7CEB - chains B and D of the 4 polymer chains in the assembly; structure by X-ray diffraction, 2.89 A resolution.

== Chain B ==
Name: Integrin beta-1
Organism: Homo sapiens
Reference sequence: P05556 (ITB1_HUMAN); residues 1-445 here correspond to UniProt positions 21-465 (UniProt number = residue number + 20)
Sequence (454 residues; numbered 1 to 454; the number before each row is that of its first residue):
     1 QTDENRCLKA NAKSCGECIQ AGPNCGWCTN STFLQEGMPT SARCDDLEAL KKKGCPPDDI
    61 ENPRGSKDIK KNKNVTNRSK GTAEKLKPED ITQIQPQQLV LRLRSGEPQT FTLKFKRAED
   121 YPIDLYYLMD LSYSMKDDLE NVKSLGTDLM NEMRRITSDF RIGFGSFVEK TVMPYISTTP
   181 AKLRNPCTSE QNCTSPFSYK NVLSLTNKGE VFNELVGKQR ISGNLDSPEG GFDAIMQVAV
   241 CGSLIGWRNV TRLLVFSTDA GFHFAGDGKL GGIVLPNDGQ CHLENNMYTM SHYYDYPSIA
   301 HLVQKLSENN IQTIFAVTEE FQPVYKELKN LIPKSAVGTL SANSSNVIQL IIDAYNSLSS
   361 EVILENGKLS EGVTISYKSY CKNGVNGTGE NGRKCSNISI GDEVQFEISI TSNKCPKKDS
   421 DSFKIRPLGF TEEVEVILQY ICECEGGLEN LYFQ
Not modelled in the structure: 1-60, 78-85, 443-454
Disulfides: Cys187-Cys193, Cys241-Cys281, Cys381-Cys395, Cys415-Cys442
Covalent attachments: N-acetylglucosamine (NAG) linked to Asn192, Asn249, Asn343, Asn386
Construct notes: expression tag (446-454)
Ion coordination: Mg2+: Asp130, Ser132, Ser134, Glu229, Asp259; Ca2+: Glu169, Asn224, Asp226, Pro228
What the authors report for this chain:
  - conformationally variable residues (side-chain flip): Asp137, Ala342
  - post-translational modification sites: Asn343

== Chain D ==
Name: TS2/16 vl-sarah(s37c)
Organism: Mus musculus
Sequence (164 residues; each row starts with the number of its first residue; numbers below 1 keep their minus sign (Gly-3 is residue -3)):
    -3 GSHMQIVVTQ RPTTMAASPG DKIIITCSVS SIIS
   30A S
    31 NYLHWYSQKP GFSPKLLIYR TSNLASGVPP RFSGSGSGTS YSLTIGTMEA EDVATYYCQQ
    91 GSDIPLTFGD GTKLDLKRGS DYEFLKSWTV EDLQKRLLAL DPMMEQEIEE IRQKYQCKRQ
   151 PILDAIEAK
Not modelled in the structure: -3 to 0, 108-111, 150-159
Disulfides: Cys23-Cys88

== How chain B and chain D interact ==
Pairs across the interface (31; chain B residue first):
  Arg161(B) with Ile2(D); Ile28(D), hydrogen bond (side chain-backbone); Ser92(D); Asp93(D), salt bridge
  Asn201(B) with Asn31(D)
  Leu203(B) with Tyr32(D)
  Ser204(B) with Ser30(D); Asn31(D), hydrogen bond; Tyr32(D), hydrogen bond (backbone-side chain)
  Leu205(B) with Tyr32(D); Ser92(D)
  Thr206(B) with Tyr32(D); Ser92(D), hydrogen bond (side chain-backbone)
  Asn207(B) with Asp93(D); Ile94(D), hydrogen bond (side chain-backbone)
  Lys208(B) with Tyr32(D); Gly91(D); Ser92(D); Ile94(D)
  Ser243(B) with Ser30(D); Ser30A(D), hydrogen bond (backbone-backbone); Ser67(D)
  Leu244(B) with Ser30(D), hydrogen bond (backbone-side chain); Ser30A(D); Asn31(D)
  Ile245(B) with Ser30(D)
  Gly246(B) with Ser30(D)
  Trp247(B) with Ile28(D)
  Arg248(B) with Ile28(D)
  Asn285(B) with Arg50(D)
  Asn286(B) with Asn31(D), hydrogen bond
Other interface residues (no listed pair), chain B (17 interface residues in all): Asn249
Other interface residues (no listed pair), chain D (14 interface residues in all): Ser27, Ile29

== Overview ==
Chain B and chain D form an interface of 17 and 14 residues respectively; the contacts include 8 hydrogen
bonds and 1 salt bridge. Polar pairs include Arg161(B)-Asp93(D), Arg161(B)-Ile28(D) and Ser204(B)-Asn31(D).
Covalently linked N-acetylglucosamine: at Asn192(B), Asn249(B), Asn343(B) and Asn386(B). From the paper: a
modification site at Asn343(B); conformational variability at Asp137(B) and Ala342(B).
Here chain B is Integrin beta-1 (Homo sapiens) and chain D is TS2/16 vl-sarah(s37c) (Mus musculus). Entry 7CEB
(Crystal structure of alpha6beta1 integrin headpiece) was determined by X-ray diffraction together with 7CEA
from the same study.
